PDB entry 6HTB | X-ray diffraction, 2.70 A resolution | chains O and P of the 28 polymer chains in the assembly

== Chain O ==
Molecule: Proteasome subunit alpha type-2
From: Saccharomyces cerevisiae (strain ATCC 204508 / S288c)
Notes: EC 3.4.25.1
UniProtKB: P23639 (PSA2_YEAST); numbering as in UniProt (aligned over 1-250)
Sequence (250 residues; each row starts with the number of its first residue):
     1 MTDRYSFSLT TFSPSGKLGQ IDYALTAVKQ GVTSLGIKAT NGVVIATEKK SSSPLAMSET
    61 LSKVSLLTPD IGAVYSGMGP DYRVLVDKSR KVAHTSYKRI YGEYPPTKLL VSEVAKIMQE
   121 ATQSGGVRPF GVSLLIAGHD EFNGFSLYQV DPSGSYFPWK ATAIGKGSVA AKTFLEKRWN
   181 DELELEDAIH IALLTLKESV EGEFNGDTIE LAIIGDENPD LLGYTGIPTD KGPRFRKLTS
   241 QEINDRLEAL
Not modelled in the structure: 220-229
UniProt features mapped onto this chain:
  - cross-link: K108 (Glycyl lysine isopeptide (Lys-Gly) (interchain with G-Cter in ubiquitin))

== Chain P ==
Molecule: Proteasome subunit alpha type-3
From: Saccharomyces cerevisiae (strain ATCC 204508 / S288c)
Notes: EC 3.4.25.1
UniProtKB: P23638 (PSA3_YEAST); residues 0-257 here correspond to UniProt positions 1-258 (UniProt number = residue number + 1)
Sequence (258 residues; numbered 0 to 257; the number before each row is that of its first residue; numbering starts at 0):
     0 MGSRRYDSRT TIFSPEGRLY QVEYALESIS HAGTAIGIMA SDGIVLAAER KVTSTLLEQD
    60 TSTEKLYKLN DKIAVAVAGL TADAEILINT ARIHAQNYLK TYNEDIPVEI LVRRLSDIKQ
   120 GYTQHGGLRP FGVSFIYAGY DDRYGYQLYT SNPSGNYTGW KAISVGANTS AAQTLLQMDY
   180 KDDMKVDDAI ELALKTLSKT TDSSALTYDR LEFATIRKGA NDGEVYQKIF KPQEIKDILV
   240 KTGITKKDED EEADEDMK
Not modelled in the structure: 0, 245-257
UniProt features mapped onto this chain:
  - cross-link (Glycyl lysine isopeptide (Lys-Gly)): K99 (interchain with G-Cter in ubiquitin), K198 (interchain with G-Cter in ubiquitin), K230 (interchain with G-Cter in ubiquitin)

== How chain O and chain P interact ==
Residue-residue contacts (64; chain O residue first):
  R4(O) with S2(P)
  Y5(O) with S2(P); Y5(P)
  S6(O) with G125(P); L127(P)
  F7(O) with S2(P); Y5(P); D6(P); G126(P)
  S8(O) with G126(P), hydrogen bond (backbone-backbone); L127(P); R128(P), hydrogen bond (side chain-backbone)
  T10(O) with R128(P)
  T11(O) with S7(P); T9(P); Q20(P)
  F12(O) with Q20(P); Y23(P); A24(P), hydrophobic; R128(P); P129(P); G131(P)
  S13(O) with Y23(P)
  P14(O) with Y23(P), hydrophobic; E26(P)
  S15(O) with E26(P)
  G16(O) with Y23(P); E26(P); S27(P), hydrogen bond (backbone-side chain)
  L18(O) with R128(P)
  K38(O) with E57(P), salt bridge
  S112(O) with E84(P), hydrogen bond
  K116(O) with I85(P)
  Q119(O) with A81(P); D82(P), hydrogen bond; I85(P); R128(P)
  T122(O) with R128(P), hydrogen bond (backbone-side chain)
  Q123(O) with Y121(P); L127(P); R128(P), hydrogen bond (side chain-backbone); P129(P); F130(P)
  G125(O) with L127(P)
  S153(O) with A81(P)
  G154(O) with A81(P)
  S155(O) with A81(P)
  Y156(O) with E84(P), hydrogen bond
  F157(O) with L56(P), hydrophobic
  P158(O) with L56(P); E57(P), hydrogen bond (backbone-backbone); T60(P); S61(P)
  W159(O) with S53(P); L55(P); L56(P)
  K160(O) with T54(P), hydrogen bond (side chain-backbone); L55(P), hydrogen bond (backbone-backbone); L56(P); E57(P)
  A161(O) with L55(P)
  E176(O) with S53(P); T54(P); L55(P)
Other interface residues (no listed pair), chain O (35 interface residues in all): S124, Y148, K172, L175, W179
Other interface residues (no listed pair), chain P (32 interface residues in all): H30, L79, T80

== Overview ==
Chain O and chain P form an interface of 35 and 32 residues respectively; the contacts include 11 hydrogen
bonds and 1 salt bridge. Among the polar pairs are K38(O)-E57(P), S8(O)-R128(P) and G16(O)-S27(P).
Chain O is Proteasome subunit alpha type-2 and chain P is Proteasome subunit alpha type-3, both from
Saccharomyces cerevisiae (strain ATCC 204508 / S288c); the structure, Yeast 20S proteasome with human beta2c
(S171G), was determined by X-ray diffraction, deposited together with 6HTC, 6HTD, 6HTP, 6HTR, 6HUB, 6HUC and
30 further entries.
